2OXY - chain A; structure by X-ray diffraction, 1.81 A resolution.

[Chain A]
Protein: Casein kinase II subunit alpha
From: Zea mays
Notes: EC 2.7.11.1
UniProt: P28523 (CSK2A_MAIZE); residues 6-337 here correspond to UniProt positions 1-332 (UniProt number = residue number - 5)
Amino-acid sequence (332 residues; row label = number of the first residue in the row):
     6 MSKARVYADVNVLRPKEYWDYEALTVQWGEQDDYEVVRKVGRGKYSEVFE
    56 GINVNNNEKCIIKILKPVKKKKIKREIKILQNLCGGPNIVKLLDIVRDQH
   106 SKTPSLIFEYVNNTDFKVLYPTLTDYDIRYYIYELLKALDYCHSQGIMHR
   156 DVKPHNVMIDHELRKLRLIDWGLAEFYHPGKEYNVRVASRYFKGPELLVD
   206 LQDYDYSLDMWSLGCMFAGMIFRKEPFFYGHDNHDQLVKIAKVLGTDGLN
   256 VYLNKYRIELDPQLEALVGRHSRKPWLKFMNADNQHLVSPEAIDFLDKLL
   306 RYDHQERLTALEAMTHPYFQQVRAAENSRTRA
Not modelled in the structure: 6, 334-337
Small-molecule neighbours: 4,5,6,7-tetrabromo-benzimidazole (K17): Val-45, Val-53, Ile-66, Val-95, Phe-113, Glu-114, Val-116, Asn-118, Met-163, Ile-174
UniProt features mapped onto this chain:
  - active site: Asp-156 (Proton acceptor)
  - binding site (ATP): Val-45 to Val-53, Lys-68

[In short]
Chain A binds 4,5,6,7-tetrabromo-benzimidazole. Curated annotation (UniProt) lists active-site residue Asp-156
and 10 ATP-binding residues.
Chain A is Casein kinase II subunit alpha (Zea mays); the structure, Protein kinase CK2 in complex with
tetrabromobenzoimidazole derivatives K17, K22 and K32, was determined by X-ray diffraction (same publication
as 2OXD and 2OXX).
